PDB entry 7ERN | X-ray diffraction, 2.05 A resolution | chains A and D of the 4 polymer chains in the assembly

Chain A (and D):
Name: D-tagatose 3-epimerase
Organism: Agrobacterium sp. SUL3
Notes: EC 5.1.3.-; chain D of this document is another copy of the same molecule, construct and numbering; everything in this record applies to it too
UniProt: A0A0L6K0Q2 (A0A0L6K0Q2_9RHIZ); residues 1-282 here = UniProt positions 1-282
Chain sequence (284 residues; numbered 1 to 284; the number before each row is that of its first residue):
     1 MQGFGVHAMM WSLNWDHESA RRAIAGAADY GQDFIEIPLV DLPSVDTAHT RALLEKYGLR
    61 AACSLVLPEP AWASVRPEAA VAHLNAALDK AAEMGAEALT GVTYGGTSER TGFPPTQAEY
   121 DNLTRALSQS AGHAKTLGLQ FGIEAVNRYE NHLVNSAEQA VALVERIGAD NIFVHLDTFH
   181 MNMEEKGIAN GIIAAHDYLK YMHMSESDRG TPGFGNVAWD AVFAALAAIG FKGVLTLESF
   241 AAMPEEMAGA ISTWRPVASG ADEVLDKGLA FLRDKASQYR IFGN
Not modelled in the structure: 284
Differences from the reference sequence: expression tag (283-284)
Metal / ion sites: Mg2+: Glu-144, Asp-177, Glu-238 (together with D-fructose)
Residues lining bound ligands: D-fructose (FUD): His-7, Met-9, Glu-36, Pro-38, Ser-64, Leu-65, Val-66, Gly-101, Val-102, Thr-107, Glu-144, Val-146, Glu-150, Asp-177, His-180, His-203, Arg-209, Glu-238
Reported in the primary citation:
  - catalytic residues: Glu-144, Asp-177, His-203, Glu-238
  - binding site for D-fructose: His-7, Ser-64, Glu-144, Glu-150, His-180, His-203, Arg-209
  - mutagenesis - P38N, P38N/Y201L (3.87-fold), P38N/V102A/Y201L (4.52-fold), P38N/V102A/Y201L/I251R (6.3-fold), P38N/V102A/Y201L/S207N/I251R (6.28-fold), V102A, V102I, T107N, Y201L, Y201V, T236K: increased catalytic activity on D-fructose
  - mutagenesis - P38N/V102A/Y201L/S207N/I251R (2.5-fold), P38N/V102A/Y201L, P38N/V102A/Y201L/S207N: increased stability

Interface between chain A and chain D:
Contacting residue pairs - 11 pairs, chain A then chain D:
  Gly-213(A) with Lys-275(D), hydrogen bond (backbone-side chain)
  Phe-214(A) with Asp-274(D); Lys-275(D); Gln-278(D)
  Lys-267(A) with Asp-274(D)
  Ala-270(A) with Lys-267(D)
  Asp-274(A) with Phe-214(D); Lys-267(D), salt bridge
  Lys-275(A) with Gly-213(D), hydrogen bond (side chain-backbone); Phe-214(D)
  Gln-278(A) with Phe-214(D)
Other interface residues (no listed pair), chain A (9 interface residues in all): Gly-215, Asp-220
Other interface residues (no listed pair), chain D (8 interface residues in all): Gly-215, Asp-220

Summary:
Chain A and chain D form an interface of 9 and 8 residues respectively; the contacts include 2 hydrogen bonds
and 1 salt bridge. Polar pairs include Asp-274(A)/Lys-267(D) and Gly-213(A)/Lys-275(D). The paper reports
catalytic residues Glu-144(A), Asp-177(A) and His-203(A) among others; P38N, P38N/Y201L and P38N/V102A/Y201L
of chain A, among others, increase catalytic activity on D-fructose; 12 substitutions were tested in all.
Chain A and chain D are both D-tagatose 3-epimerase (Agrobacterium sp. SUL3); the structure, Crystal structure
of D-allulose 3-epimerase with D-fructose from Agrobacterium sp. SUL3, was determined by X-ray diffraction
(same publication as 7ERM and 7ERO).
